Entry 9AW7 (X-ray diffraction, 2.91 A resolution); this record covers chains O and P of the 28 polymer chains in the assembly.

[Chain O]
Protein: PRE8 isoform 1
Source organism: Saccharomyces cerevisiae
UniProt: A0A6L1BIF8 (A0A6L1BIF8_YEASX); numbering as in UniProt (aligned over 1-250)
Chain sequence (250 residues; row label = number of the first residue in the row):
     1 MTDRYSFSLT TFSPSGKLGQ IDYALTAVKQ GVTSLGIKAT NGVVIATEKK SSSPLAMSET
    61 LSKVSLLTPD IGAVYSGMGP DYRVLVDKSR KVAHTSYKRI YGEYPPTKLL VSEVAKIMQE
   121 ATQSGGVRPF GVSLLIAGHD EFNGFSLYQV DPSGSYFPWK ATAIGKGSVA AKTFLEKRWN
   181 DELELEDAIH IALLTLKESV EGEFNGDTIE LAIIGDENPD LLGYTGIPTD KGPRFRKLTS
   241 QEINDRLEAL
Unresolved in the structure: 1, 250

[Chain P]
Protein: PRE9 isoform 1
Source organism: Saccharomyces cerevisiae
UniProt: A0A6A5PXC6 (A0A6A5PXC6_YEASX); residues 0-257 here correspond to UniProt positions 1-258 (UniProt number = residue number + 1)
Chain sequence (258 residues; each row starts with the number of its first residue; numbering starts at 0):
     0 MGSRRYDSRT TIFSPEGRLY QVEYALESIS HAGTAIGIMA SDGIVLAAER KVTSTLLEQD
    60 TSTEKLYKLN DKIAVAVAGL TADAEILINT ARIHAQNYLK TYNEDIPVEI LVRRLSDIKQ
   120 GYTQHGGLRP FGVSFIYAGY DDRYGYQLYT SNPSGNYTGW KAISVGANTS AAQTLLQMDY
   180 KDDMKVDDAI ELALKTLSKT TDSSALTYDR LEFATIRKGA NDGEVYQKIF KPQEIKDILV
   240 KTGITKKDED EEADEDMK
Unresolved in the structure: 0, 219-220, 247-257

[Interface between chain O and chain P]
Contacting residue pairs (67):
  R4(O) with S2(P), hydrogen bond (backbone-side chain)
  Y5(O) with S2(P); Y5(P)
  S6(O) with G125(P); L127(P)
  F7(O) with S2(P); Y5(P); D6(P); G126(P)
  S8(O) with G126(P), hydrogen bond (backbone-backbone); L127(P); R128(P), hydrogen bond (side chain-backbone)
  T10(O) with R128(P)
  T11(O) with S7(P); T9(P); Q20(P)
  F12(O) with Q20(P), hydrogen bond (backbone-side chain); Y23(P); A24(P), hydrophobic; S27(P); L79(P), hydrophobic; R128(P); P129(P); G131(P)
  S13(O) with Y23(P)
  P14(O) with Y23(P); E26(P)
  S15(O) with E26(P); H30(P)
  G16(O) with Y23(P); E26(P); S27(P), hydrogen bond (backbone-side chain)
  L18(O) with L79(P), hydrophobic; R128(P)
  K38(O) with E57(P), salt bridge
  S112(O) with E84(P)
  K116(O) with I85(P)
  Q119(O) with A81(P); D82(P), hydrogen bond; I85(P); R128(P)
  T122(O) with R128(P), hydrogen bond (backbone-side chain)
  Q123(O) with Y121(P); L127(P); R128(P), hydrogen bond (side chain-backbone); F130(P)
  G125(O) with L127(P)
  S153(O) with A81(P)
  G154(O) with A81(P)
  S155(O) with T80(P)
  Y156(O) with E84(P), hydrogen bond
  P158(O) with L56(P); E57(P), hydrogen bond (backbone-backbone); T60(P); S61(P)
  W159(O) with S53(P); L55(P); L56(P)
  K160(O) with T54(P); L55(P), hydrogen bond (backbone-backbone); L56(P); E57(P)
  A161(O) with L55(P)
  L175(O) with L55(P), hydrophobic
  E176(O) with T54(P); L55(P)
  W179(O) with L55(P), hydrophobic
Also at the interface, not in a pair above, chain O (36 interface residues in all): K108, S124, Y148, F157, K172

[Summary]
36 residues of chain O face 32 of chain P across their interface; the contacts include 11 hydrogen bonds and 1
salt bridge. Polar pairs include K38(O)-E57(P), R4(O)-S2(P) and S8(O)-R128(P).
Here chain O is PRE8 isoform 1 and chain P is PRE9 isoform 1, both from Saccharomyces cerevisiae. Entry 9AW7
(Yeast 20S proteasome soaked with isolated TMC-95B) was determined by X-ray diffraction together with 9C97,
9C98, 9AW3, 9AW5 and 9AW6 from the same study.
